7F8W - chains B and C of the 6 polymer chains in the assembly; structure by electron microscopy, 3.10 A resolution.

[Chain B]
Name: Guanine nucleotide-binding protein G(I)/G(S)/G(T) subunit beta-1
Organism: Homo sapiens
Reference sequence: P62873 (GBB1_HUMAN); residue numbers follow UniProt; this construct covers 2-340
Sequence (351 residues; row label = number of the first residue in the row; numbers below 1 keep their minus sign (Met-10 is residue -10)):
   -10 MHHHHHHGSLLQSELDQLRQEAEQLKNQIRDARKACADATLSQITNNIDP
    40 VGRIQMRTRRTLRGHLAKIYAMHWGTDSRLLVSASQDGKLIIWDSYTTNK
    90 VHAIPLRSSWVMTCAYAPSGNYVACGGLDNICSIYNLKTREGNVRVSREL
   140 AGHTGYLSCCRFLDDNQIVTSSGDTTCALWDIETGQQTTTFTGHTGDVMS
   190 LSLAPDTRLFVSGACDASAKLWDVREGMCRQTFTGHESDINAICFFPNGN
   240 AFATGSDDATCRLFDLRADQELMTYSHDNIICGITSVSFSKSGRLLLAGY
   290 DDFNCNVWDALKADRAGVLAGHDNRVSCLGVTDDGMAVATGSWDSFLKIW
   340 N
Not modelled in the structure: -10 to 34
Sequence notes: expression tag (-10 to 1)
Curated features (UniProtKB/Swiss-Prot):
  - modified residue: Ser2 (N-acetylserine), His266 (Phosphohistidine)
  - natural variant: Leu30 (L30F: In MRD42; uncertain significance), Arg52 (R52G: In MRD42), Gly64 (G64V: In MRD42), Asp76 (D76E: In MRD42; D76G: In MRD42), Gly77 (G77S: In MRD42), Lys78 (K78R: In MRD42), Ile80 (I80N: In MRD42; I80T: In MRD42), His91 (H91R: In MRD42; uncertain significance), Ala92 (A92T: In MRD42), Pro94 (P94S: In MRD42), Leu95 (L95P: In MRD42), Arg96 (R96L: In MRD42), 5 further natural variant entries in UniProt

[Chain C]
Name: Guanine nucleotide-binding protein G(I)/G(S)/G(O) subunit gamma-2
Organism: Homo sapiens
Reference sequence: P59768 (GBG2_HUMAN); numbering as in UniProt (aligned over 1-71)
Sequence (71 residues; each row starts with the number of its first residue):
     1 MASNNTASIAQARKLVEQLKMEANIDRIKVSKAAADLMAYCEAHAKEDPL
    51 LTPVPASENPFREKKFFCAIL
Not modelled in the structure: 1-28, 62-71
Curated features (UniProtKB/Swiss-Prot):
  - modified residue: Ala2 (N-acetylalanine), Cys68 (Cysteine methyl ester)
  - lipidation: Cys68 (S-geranylgeranyl cysteine)

[Chain B / chain C interface]
Pairs across the interface - 39 pairs, chain B then chain C:
  Val40(B) - Leu51(C)  hydrophobic
  Met45(B) - Leu50(C)  hydrophobic
  Arg48(B) - Phe61(C)
  Arg49(B) - Asn59(C)  hydrogen bond
  Arg49(B) - Phe61(C)
  Tyr85(B) - Asn59(C)
  Phe235(B) - Leu37(C)  hydrophobic
  Phe235(B) - Tyr40(C)  hydrophobic
  Pro236(B) - Tyr40(C)
  Asn237(B) - Asp36(C)
  Asn237(B) - Tyr40(C)
  Asn239(B) - Ala33(C)
  Asn239(B) - Leu37(C)
  Asp254(B) - Ala33(C)
  Arg256(B) - Lys29(C)
  Ala257(B) - Lys29(C)
  Ala257(B) - Val30(C)  hydrophobic
  Leu261(B) - Val30(C)  hydrophobic
  Met262(B) - Val30(C)  hydrophobic
  Ser279(B) - Asp48(C)
  Lys280(B) - Tyr40(C)  hydrogen bond (backbone-side chain)
  Lys280(B) - Asp48(C)  salt bridge
  Lys280(B) - Pro49(C)
  Lys280(B) - Leu50(C)
  Ser281(B) - Tyr40(C)
  Ser281(B) - Cys41(C)  hydrogen bond (backbone-side chain)
  Ser281(B) - His44(C)
  Ser281(B) - Asp48(C)
  Arg283(B) - Cys41(C)
  Arg283(B) - Leu51(C)
  Leu284(B) - Leu50(C)  hydrophobic
  Leu300(B) - Met38(C)  hydrophobic
  Asp323(B) - Pro49(C)
  Gly324(B) - Pro49(C)
  Gly324(B) - Leu50(C)
  Met325(B) - Pro49(C)
  Met325(B) - Val54(C)  hydrophobic
  Met325(B) - Glu58(C)
  Met325(B) - Phe61(C)  hydrophobic
Also at the interface, not in a pair above, chain B (28 interface residues in all): Gln259, Gly282, Val320, Val327, Asn340
Also at the interface, not in a pair above, chain C (19 interface residues in all): Ala45, Glu47

[Summary]
Chain B and chain C form an interface of 28 and 19 residues respectively, with 3 hydrogen bonds and 1 salt
bridge. Among the polar pairs are Lys280(B)-Asp48(C), Arg49(B)-Asn59(C) and Lys280(B)-Tyr40(C).
Chain B is Guanine nucleotide-binding protein G(I)/G(S)/G(T) subunit beta-1 and chain C is Guanine
nucleotide-binding protein G(I)/G(S)/G(O) subunit gamma-2, both from Homo sapiens; the structure, Cryo-EM
structure of the cholecystokinin receptor CCKBR in complex with gastrin-17 and Gq, was determined by electron
microscopy together with 7F8X, 7F8U, 7F8V and 7F8Y from the same study.
